PDB entry 7Q06 | X-ray diffraction, 1.95 A resolution | chains D and E of the 7 polymer chains in the assembly

[Chain D (and E)]
Protein: Terephthalate 1,2-dioxygenase, terminal oxygenase component subunit alpha 2
From: Comamonas sp
Notes: EC 1.14.12.15; chain E of this document is another copy of the same molecule, construct and numbering; everything in this record applies to it too
Reference sequence: Q3C1D5 (TPDA2_COMSP); residues 1-413 here = UniProt positions 1-413
Chain sequence (428 residues; numbered -1 to 426; the number before each row is that of its first residue; numbers below 1 keep their minus sign (Met-1 is residue -1)):
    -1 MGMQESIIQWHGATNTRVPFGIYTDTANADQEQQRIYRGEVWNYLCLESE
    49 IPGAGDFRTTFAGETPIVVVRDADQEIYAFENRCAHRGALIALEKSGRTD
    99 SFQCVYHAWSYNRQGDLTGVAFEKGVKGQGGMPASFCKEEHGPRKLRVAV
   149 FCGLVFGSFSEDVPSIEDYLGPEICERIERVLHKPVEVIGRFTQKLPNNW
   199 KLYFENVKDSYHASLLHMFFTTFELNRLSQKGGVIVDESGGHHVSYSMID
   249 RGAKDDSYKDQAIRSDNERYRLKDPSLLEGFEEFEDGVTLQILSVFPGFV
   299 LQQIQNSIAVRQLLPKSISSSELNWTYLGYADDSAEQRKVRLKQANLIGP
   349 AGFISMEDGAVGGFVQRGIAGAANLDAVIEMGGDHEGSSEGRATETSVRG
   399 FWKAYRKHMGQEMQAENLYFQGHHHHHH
Not modelled in the structure: -1 to 2, 248-267, 412-426 (chain E: -1 to 2, 222-225, 254-268, 425-426)
Construct notes: initiating methionine (-1); expression tag (0, 414-426)
Bound ions: 2Fe-2S cluster Fe: Cys82, His84, Cys102, His105; Fe ion: His210, His215, Asp356
Ligand contacts:
  - 2-Hydroxyterephthalic acid (8IB): Asn204, Val205, Asp207, Ser208, Ala211, Phe218, Asn224, Ser243, Leu288, Ile290, Ile302, Arg309, Asp356, Arg390
  - 2Fe-2S cluster (FES): Cys82, His84, Arg85, Gly86, Ala87, Cys102, Tyr104, His105, Ala106, Trp107
What the authors report for this chain:
  - Fe ion coordination: His210, His215, Asp356
  - conformationally variable residues (order/disorder transition): His215
  - binding site for 2-Hydroxyterephthalic acid: Asn224, Ser243, Arg309, Arg390
  - specificity-determining residues: Asn224, Ser243, Arg390 (by similarity / conservation)

[How chain D and chain E interact]
Contacting residue pairs (65):
  Arg15(D) - His139(E)
  Phe18(D) - Arg85(E)
  Phe18(D) - Gly86(E)
  Glu203(D) - Arg85(E)  salt bridge
  Asn204(D) - Tyr104(E)  hydrogen bond
  Asp207(D) - Arg85(E)  salt bridge
  Asp207(D) - Tyr104(E)
  Asp207(D) - His105(E)  salt bridge
  Tyr209(D) - His84(E)
  Tyr209(D) - His105(E)
  Tyr209(D) - Trp107(E)  hydrogen bond
  Tyr209(D) - Val118(E)
  Tyr209(D) - Ala119(E)  hydrogen bond (side chain-backbone)
  His210(D) - Tyr104(E)
  His210(D) - His105(E)
  Leu213(D) - Val103(E)
  Leu213(D) - Tyr104(E)
  Leu213(D) - His105(E)
  Leu213(D) - Ala119(E)  hydrophobic
  Leu213(D) - Phe120(E)  hydrophobic
  Leu214(D) - Val103(E)
  Leu214(D) - Tyr104(E)  hydrogen bond (backbone-backbone)
  Arg225(D) - Phe120(E)
  Leu226(D) - Phe120(E)  hydrophobic
  Leu226(D) - Val124(E)
  Ser227(D) - Lys125(E)
  Val359(D) - Tyr104(E)  hydrophobic
  Phe362(D) - Ala87(E)
  Phe362(D) - Leu88(E)  hydrogen bond (backbone-backbone)
  Phe362(D) - Leu91(E)  hydrophobic
  Val363(D) - Arg85(E)
  Val363(D) - Gly86(E)
  Val363(D) - Ala87(E)  hydrophobic
  Val363(D) - Tyr104(E)  hydrophobic
  Arg365(D) - Leu88(E)
  Gly366(D) - Arg81(E)
  Gly366(D) - Gly86(E)
  Gly366(D) - Leu88(E)
  Ile367(D) - Gly86(E)
  Ala368(D) - Glu62(E)
  Gly369(D) - Arg36(E)
  Gly369(D) - Glu62(E)
  Gly369(D) - Thr63(E)
  Gly369(D) - Arg142(E)  hydrogen bond (backbone-side chain)
  Ala370(D) - Arg81(E)
  Leu373(D) - Arg81(E)
  Ala375(D) - His84(E)
  Val376(D) - Ala83(E)
  Val376(D) - His84(E)  hydrogen bond (backbone-backbone)
  Val376(D) - His139(E)
  Glu378(D) - Gly129(E)
  Glu378(D) - Met130(E)
  Glu378(D) - Pro131(E)
  Glu378(D) - Phe134(E)
  Met379(D) - Phe120(E)
  Met379(D) - Gly129(E)
  Met379(D) - Met130(E)  hydrophobic
  Gly380(D) - Gly129(E)  hydrogen bond (backbone-backbone)
  Glu388(D) - Gln127(E)
  Gly389(D) - Gln127(E)
  Ala391(D) - Val124(E)  hydrophobic
  Ala391(D) - Gly128(E)
  Ala391(D) - Gly129(E)  hydrogen bond (backbone-backbone)
  Glu393(D) - His84(E)  salt bridge
  Glu393(D) - Arg85(E)
Interface residues without a listed pair, chain D (35 interface residues in all): Tyr21, Leu200, Ile377, Gly381
Interface residues without a listed pair, chain E (31 interface residues in all): Pro64, Glu79, Asn80

[Overview]
35 residues of chain D and 31 residues of chain E are in contact, with 9 hydrogen bonds and 4 salt bridges.
Among the polar pairs are Glu203(D)-Arg85(E), Asp207(D)-Arg85(E) and Asp207(D)-His105(E). The paper reports a
binding site for 2-Hydroxyterephthalic acid at Asn224(D), Ser243(D) and Arg309(D) among others; Fe ion
coordination by His210(D), His215(D) and Asp356(D).
Chain D and chain E are both Terephthalate 1,2-dioxygenase, terminal oxygenase component subunit alpha 2
(Comamonas sp); the structure, Crystal structure of TPADO in complex with 2-OH-TPA, was determined by X-ray
diffraction, deposited together with 7Q04 and 7Q05.
